PDB entry 1IZ7 | X-ray diffraction, 1.58 A resolution | chain A

# Chain A
Name: Haloalkane dehalogenase, linb
From: Sphingomonas paucimobilis
Notes: EC 3.8.1.-
Reference sequence: P51698 (LINB_PSEPA); residues 2-296 here = UniProt positions 2-296
Amino-acid sequence (295 residues; numbered 2 to 296; the number before each row is that of its first residue):
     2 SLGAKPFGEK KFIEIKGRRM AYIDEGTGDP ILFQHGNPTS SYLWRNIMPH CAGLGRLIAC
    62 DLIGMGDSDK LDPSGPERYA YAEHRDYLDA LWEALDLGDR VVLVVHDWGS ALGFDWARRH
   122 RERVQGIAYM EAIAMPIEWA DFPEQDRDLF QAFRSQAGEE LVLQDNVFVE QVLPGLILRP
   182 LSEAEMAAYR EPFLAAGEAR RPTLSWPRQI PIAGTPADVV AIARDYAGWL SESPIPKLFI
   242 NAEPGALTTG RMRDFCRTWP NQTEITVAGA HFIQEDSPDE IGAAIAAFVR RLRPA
Disordered / not traced: 2
Bound ions: Ca2+ site 1: Asp149, Gln152; Ca2+ site 2: Gln165, Asp166, Pro175, Ile178
What the authors report for this chain:
  - catalytic residues: Asn38, Trp109 (proposed by the authors, not directly observed)

# Overview
Asp149 and Gln152 coordinate Ca2+ site 1. Gln165, Asp166, Pro175 and Ile178 form the Ca2+ site 2. From the
paper: catalytic residues Asn38 and Trp109.
Chain A is Haloalkane dehalogenase, linb (Sphingomonas paucimobilis); the structure, Re-refinement of the
structure of hydrolytic haloalkane dehalogenase linb from sphingomonas paucimobilis UT26 AT 1.6 A ..., was
determined by X-ray diffraction (same publication as 1K5P, 1K63, 1K6E and 1IZ8).
